4DFM - chains A and B of the 3 polymer chains in the assembly; structure by X-ray diffraction, 1.89 A resolution.

Chain A:
Molecule: DNA polymerase I, thermostable
From: Thermus aquaticus
Notes: EC 2.7.7.7; fragment: Klenow Fragment
Reference sequence: P19821 (DPO1_THEAQ); residue numbers follow UniProt; this construct covers 293-832
Amino-acid sequence (540 residues; row label = number of the first residue in the row):
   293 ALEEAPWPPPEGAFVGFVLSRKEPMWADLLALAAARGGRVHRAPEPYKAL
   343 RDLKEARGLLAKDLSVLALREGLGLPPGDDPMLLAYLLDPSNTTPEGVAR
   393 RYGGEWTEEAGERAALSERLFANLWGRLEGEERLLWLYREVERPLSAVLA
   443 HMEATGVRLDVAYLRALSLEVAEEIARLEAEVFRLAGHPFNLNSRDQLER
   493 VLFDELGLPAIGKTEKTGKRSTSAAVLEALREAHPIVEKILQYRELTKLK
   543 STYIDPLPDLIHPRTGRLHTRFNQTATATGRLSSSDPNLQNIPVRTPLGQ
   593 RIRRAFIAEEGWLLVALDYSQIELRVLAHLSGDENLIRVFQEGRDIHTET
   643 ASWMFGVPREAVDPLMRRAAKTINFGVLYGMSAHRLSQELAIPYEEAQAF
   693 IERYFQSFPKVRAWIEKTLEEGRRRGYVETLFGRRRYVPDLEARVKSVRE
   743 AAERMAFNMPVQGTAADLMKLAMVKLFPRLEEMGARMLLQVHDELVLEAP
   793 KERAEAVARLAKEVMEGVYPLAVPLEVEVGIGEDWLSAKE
Unresolved in the structure: 293
Ion coordination: Mg2+ site 1: Asp610, Tyr611, Asp785 (together with 0L6); Mg2+ site 2: Asp610, Asp785 (together with 0L6)
Ligand contacts: 0L6 (5-(5-aminopent-1-yn-1-yl)-2'-deoxycytidine 5'-(tetrahydrogen triphosphate)): Arg573, Asp610, Tyr611, Ser612, Gln613, Ile614, Glu615, His639, Arg659, Arg660, Lys663, Thr664, Phe667, Asp785

Chain B:
Molecule: 12-nt DNA strand
Notes: fragment: DNA Primer
Sequence (12 nucleotides; row label = number of the first residue in the row):
   101 GACCACGGCGCX
Modified residues: DDG (2',3'-dideoxy-guanosine-5'-monophosphate) at position 112

Chain A / chain B interface:
Pairs across the interface (40):
  Arg487(A) with DG107(B), hydrogen bond to the phosphate; DG108(B), salt bridge to the phosphate
  Thr506(A) with DG107(B), hydrogen bond to the phosphate; DG108(B), phosphate contact
  Glu507(A) with DG107(B), phosphate contact
  Lys508(A) with DC106(B), phosphate contact; DG107(B), hydrogen bond to the phosphate
  Thr509(A) with DC106(B), phosphate contact; DG107(B), hydrogen bond to the phosphate
  Gly510(A) with DG107(B), phosphate contact
  Ser513(A) with DG108(B), hydrogen bond to the phosphate
  Thr514(A) with DG108(B), hydrogen bond to the phosphate
  Ser515(A) with DG108(B), phosphate contact; DC109(B), phosphate contact
  Ala516(A) with DC109(B), hydrogen bond to the phosphate
  Arg536(A) with DG108(B), hydrogen bond to the phosphate; DC109(B), salt bridge to the phosphate
  Lys540(A) with DG108(B), base contact; DC109(B), hydrogen bond to the base; DG110(B), sugar contact
  Leu541(A) with DG110(B), sugar contact
  Tyr545(A) with DG110(B), sugar contact
  Arg573(A) with DDG_112(B), base contact
  Gln582(A) with DC111(B), sugar contact
  Asn583(A) with DG110(B), hydrogen bond to the base; DC111(B), sugar contact
  Ile584(A) with DC111(B), sugar contact
  Pro585(A) with DG110(B), phosphate contact; DC111(B), phosphate contact
  Val586(A) with DC111(B), hydrogen bond to the phosphate; DDG_112(B), phosphate contact
  Arg587(A) with DG110(B), salt bridge to the phosphate; DC111(B), salt bridge to the phosphate
  Arg595(A) with DC111(B), phosphate contact; DDG_112(B), salt bridge to the phosphate
  Arg660(A) with DC111(B), salt bridge to the phosphate; DDG_112(B), salt bridge to the phosphate
  Gln754(A) with DDG_112(B), base contact
  Val783(A) with DDG_112(B), sugar contact
  His784(A) with DDG_112(B), sugar contact
Interface residues without a listed pair, chain A (29 interface residues in all): Glu537, Asn580, Asp785

In short:
29 residues of chain A face 7 of chain B across their interface; the contacts include 11 hydrogen bonds and 7
salt bridges. Polar contacts include Lys540(A)-DC109(B), Asn583(A)-DG110(B) and Arg487(A)-DG107(B). Bound to
chain A: compound 0L6. Asp610(A), Tyr611(A) and Asp785(A) coordinate Mg2+ site 1.
Chain A is DNA polymerase I, thermostable (Thermus aquaticus) and chain B is a 12-nt DNA strand; the
structure, Crystal structure of the large fragment of DNA polymerase I from Thermus aquaticus in ternary
complex ..., was determined by X-ray diffraction (same publication as 4DF4, 4DF8, 4DFJ, 4DFK and 4DFP).
